PDB entry 6R94 | electron microscopy, 3.50 A resolution | chains I and D of the 10 polymer chains in the assembly

# Chain I
Molecule: Human alpha-satellite DNA
Sequence (147 nucleotides; numbered 1 to 145; the number before each row is that of its first residue):
     1 ATCAATATCCACCTGCAGATTCTACCAAAAGTGTATTTGGAAACTGCTCC
    51 ATCAAAAGGCATGTTCAGCTGGTTCAGCTGAACATGCCTTTTGATGG
    97 XA
    98 XGCAGTTTCCAAATACACTTTTGGTAGAATCTGCAGGTGGATATTGAT
Modified / non-standard residues: 3DR (1',2'-dideoxyribofuranose-5'-phosphate) at position 97; 3DR (1',2'-dideoxyribofuranose-5'-phosphate) at position 98

# Chain D
Molecule: Histone H2B type 1-J
Source organism: Homo sapiens
Reference sequence: P06899 (H2B1J_HUMAN); residues -2 to 123 here correspond to UniProt positions 1-126 (UniProt number = residue number + 3)
Amino-acid sequence (129 residues; numbered -5 to 123; the number before each row is that of its first residue; numbers below 1 keep their minus sign (Gly-5 is residue -5)):
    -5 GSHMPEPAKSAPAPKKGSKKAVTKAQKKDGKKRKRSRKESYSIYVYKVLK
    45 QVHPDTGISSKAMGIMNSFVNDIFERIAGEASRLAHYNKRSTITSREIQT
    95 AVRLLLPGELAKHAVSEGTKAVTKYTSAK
Not modelled in the structure: -5 to 26
Construct notes: expression tag (-5 to -3)
Curated features (UniProtKB/Swiss-Prot):
  - modified residue: Pro-1 (N-acetylproline), Glu0 (ADP-ribosyl glutamic acid), Lys3 (N6-(2-hydroxyisobutyryl)lysine), Ser4 (ADP-ribosylserine), Lys9 (N6-(beta-hydroxybutyryl)lysine), Lys10 (N6-(2-hydroxyisobutyryl)lysine), Ser12 (Phosphoserine), Lys13 (N6-acetyllysine), Lys14 (N6-(beta-hydroxybutyryl)lysine), Lys18 (N6-(2-hydroxyisobutyryl)lysine), Lys21 (N6-(2-hydroxyisobutyryl)lysine), Lys22 (N6-(2-hydroxyisobutyryl)lysine), Lys32 (N6-(2-hydroxyisobutyryl)lysine), Glu33 (PolyADP-ribosyl glutamic acid), Ser34 (Phosphoserine), Lys41 (N6-(2-hydroxyisobutyryl)lysine), Lys44 (N6-(2-hydroxyisobutyryl)lysine), Lys55 (N6,N6-dimethyllysine), Arg77 (Dimethylated arginine), Lys83 (N6,N6,N6-trimethyllysine) and 6 more in UniProt
  - glycosylation: Ser110 (O-linked (GlcNAc) serine)
  - cross-link (Glycyl lysine isopeptide (Lys-Gly)): Lys3 (interchain with G-Cter in SUMO2), Lys18 (interchain with G-Cter in SUMO2), Lys32 (interchain with G-Cter in ubiquitin), Lys118 (interchain with G-Cter in ubiquitin)

# Chain I / chain D interface
Pairs across the interface - 11 pairs, chain I then chain D:
  DA19(I) with Ile52(D), sugar contact; Ser53(D), phosphate contact; Ser54(D), hydrogen bond to the phosphate
  DT20(I) with Tyr40(D), hydrogen bond to the phosphate; Gly51(D), phosphate contact; Ile52(D), hydrogen bond to the phosphate
  DA27(I) with Arg31(D), sugar contact
  DG39(I) with Thr86(D), phosphate contact
  DT103(I) with Arg27(D), hydrogen bond to the phosphate; Ser30(D), phosphate contact
  DT104(I) with Arg27(D), salt bridge to the phosphate
Interface residues without a listed pair, chain I (7 interface residues in all): DT38
Interface residues without a listed pair, chain D (11 interface residues in all): Arg84, Ser85

# Overview
7 residues of chain I and 11 residues of chain D are in contact; the contacts include 4 hydrogen bonds and 1
salt bridge. Polar pairs include DA19(I)-Ser54(D), DT20(I)-Tyr40(D) and DT20(I)-Ile52(D).
Chain I is Human alpha-satellite DNA and chain D is Histone H2B type 1-J (Homo sapiens); the structure,
Cryo-EM structure of NCP_THF2(-3), was determined by electron microscopy (same publication as 6R8Y, 6R8Z,
6R90, 6R91, 6R92 and 6R93).
